7LS5 - chains B and C of the 28 polymer chains in the assembly; structure by electron microscopy, 2.74 A resolution.

== Chain B ==
Name: Proteasome subunit alpha type-2
Source organism: Saccharomyces cerevisiae (strain ATCC 204508 / S288c)
Notes: EC 3.4.25.1
Reference sequence: P23639 (PSA2_YEAST); residue numbers follow UniProt; this construct covers 1-250
Amino-acid sequence (250 residues; numbered 1 to 250; the number before each row is that of its first residue):
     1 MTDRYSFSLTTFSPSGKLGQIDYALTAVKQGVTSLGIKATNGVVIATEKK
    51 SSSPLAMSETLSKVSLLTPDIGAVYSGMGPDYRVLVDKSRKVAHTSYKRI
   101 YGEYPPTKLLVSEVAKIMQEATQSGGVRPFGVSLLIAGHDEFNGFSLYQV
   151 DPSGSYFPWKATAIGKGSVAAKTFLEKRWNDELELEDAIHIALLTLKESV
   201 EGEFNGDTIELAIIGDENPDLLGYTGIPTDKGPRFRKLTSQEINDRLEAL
UniProt features mapped onto this chain:
  - cross-link: Lys-108 (Glycyl lysine isopeptide (Lys-Gly) (interchain with G-Cter in ubiquitin))

== Chain C ==
Name: Proteasome subunit alpha type-3
Source organism: Saccharomyces cerevisiae (strain ATCC 204508 / S288c)
Notes: EC 3.4.25.1
Reference sequence: P23638 (PSA3_YEAST); residue numbers follow UniProt; this construct covers 1-258
Amino-acid sequence (258 residues; each row starts with the number of its first residue):
     1 MGSRRYDSRTTIFSPEGRLYQVEYALESISHAGTAIGIMASDGIVLAAER
    51 KVTSTLLEQDTSTEKLYKLNDKIAVAVAGLTADAEILINTARIHAQNYLK
   101 TYNEDIPVEILVRRLSDIKQGYTQHGGLRPFGVSFIYAGYDDRYGYQLYT
   151 SNPSGNYTGWKAISVGANTSAAQTLLQMDYKDDMKVDDAIELALKTLSKT
   201 TDSSALTYDRLEFATIRKGANDGEVYQKIFKPQEIKDILVKTGITKKDED
   251 EEADEDMK
Unresolved in the structure: 1-2, 219-221, 245-258
UniProt features mapped onto this chain:
  - cross-link (Glycyl lysine isopeptide (Lys-Gly)): Lys-100 (interchain with G-Cter in ubiquitin), Lys-199 (interchain with G-Cter in ubiquitin), Lys-231 (interchain with G-Cter in ubiquitin)

== Chain B / chain C interface ==
Residue-residue contacts (65; chain B residue first):
  Arg-4(B) with Ser-3(C), hydrogen bond (backbone-side chain)
  Tyr-5(B) with Ser-3(C); Tyr-6(C)
  Ser-6(B) with Gly-126(C); Leu-128(C)
  Phe-7(B) with Ser-3(C); Tyr-6(C); Asp-7(C); Gly-127(C)
  Ser-8(B) with Gly-127(C), hydrogen bond (backbone-backbone); Leu-128(C); Arg-129(C)
  Thr-10(B) with Arg-129(C)
  Thr-11(B) with Thr-10(C); Gln-21(C)
  Phe-12(B) with Gln-21(C), hydrogen bond (backbone-side chain); Tyr-24(C); Ala-25(C), hydrophobic; Arg-129(C); Pro-130(C); Gly-132(C)
  Ser-13(B) with Tyr-24(C)
  Pro-14(B) with Tyr-24(C), hydrophobic
  Ser-15(B) with Glu-27(C); His-31(C)
  Gly-16(B) with Tyr-24(C); Ser-28(C), hydrogen bond (backbone-side chain)
  Leu-18(B) with Leu-80(C), hydrophobic; Arg-129(C)
  Lys-38(B) with Glu-58(C), salt bridge
  Gln-119(B) with Ala-82(C); Asp-83(C), hydrogen bond; Ile-86(C); Arg-129(C)
  Thr-122(B) with Arg-129(C), hydrogen bond (backbone-side chain)
  Gln-123(B) with Tyr-122(C); Leu-128(C); Arg-129(C), hydrogen bond (side chain-backbone); Pro-130(C); Phe-131(C)
  Gly-125(B) with Leu-128(C)
  Ser-153(B) with Ala-82(C)
  Gly-154(B) with Ala-82(C)
  Ser-155(B) with Ala-82(C)
  Tyr-156(B) with Glu-85(C), hydrogen bond
  Phe-157(B) with Val-52(C), hydrophobic; Leu-57(C), hydrophobic; Glu-64(C)
  Pro-158(B) with Leu-57(C); Glu-58(C), hydrogen bond (backbone-backbone); Thr-61(C); Ser-62(C)
  Trp-159(B) with Leu-56(C); Leu-57(C)
  Lys-160(B) with Thr-55(C), hydrogen bond (side chain-backbone); Leu-56(C), hydrogen bond (backbone-backbone); Leu-57(C); Glu-58(C)
  Ala-161(B) with Leu-56(C)
  Lys-172(B) with Leu-56(C)
  Leu-175(B) with Leu-56(C), hydrophobic
  Glu-176(B) with Ser-54(C); Thr-55(C); Leu-56(C)
  Trp-179(B) with Leu-56(C), hydrophobic
Other interface residues (no listed pair), chain B (34 interface residues in all): Leu-9, Lys-116, Ser-124
Other interface residues (no listed pair), chain C (35 interface residues in all): Ser-8, Gln-59, Thr-81

== Summary ==
34 residues of chain B face 35 of chain C across their interface, with 11 hydrogen bonds and 1 salt bridge.
Polar pairs include Lys-38(B)/Glu-58(C), Arg-4(B)/Ser-3(C) and Phe-12(B)/Gln-21(C).
Here chain B is Proteasome subunit alpha type-2 and chain C is Proteasome subunit alpha type-3, both from
Saccharomyces cerevisiae (strain ATCC 204508 / S288c). Entry 7LS5 (Cryo-EM structure of the Pre3-1 20S
proteasome core particle) was determined by electron microscopy (same publication as 7LS6 and 7LSX).
